5L5I - chains I and Y of the 28 polymer chains in the assembly; structure by X-ray diffraction, 2.90 A resolution.

[Chain I]
Name: Proteasome subunit beta type-3
From: Saccharomyces cerevisiae (strain ATCC 204508 / S288c)
Notes: EC 3.4.25.1
Reference sequence: P25451 (PSB3_YEAST); residues 0-204 here correspond to UniProt positions 1-205 (UniProt number = residue number + 1)
Sequence (205 residues; each row starts with the number of its first residue; numbering starts at 0):
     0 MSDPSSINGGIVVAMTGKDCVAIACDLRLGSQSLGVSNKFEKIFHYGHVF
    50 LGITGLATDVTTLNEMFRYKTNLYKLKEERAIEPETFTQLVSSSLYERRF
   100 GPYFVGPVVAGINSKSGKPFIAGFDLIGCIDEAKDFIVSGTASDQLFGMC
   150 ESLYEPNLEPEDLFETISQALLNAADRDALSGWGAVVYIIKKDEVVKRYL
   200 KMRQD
Unresolved in the structure: 0
Metal / ion sites: Mg2+ site 1: Ala174, Asp177, Ser180; Mg2+ site 2: Asp204 (shared with Ala164(Y), Asp167(Y), Ser170(Y) of chain Y)
Swiss-Prot annotation at these positions:
  - modified residue: Ser30 (Phosphoserine)
  - cross-link: Lys69 (Glycyl lysine isopeptide (Lys-Gly) (interchain with G-Cter in ubiquitin))

[Chain Y]
Name: Proteasome subunit beta type-8, Proteasome subunit beta type-5
From: Homo sapiens
Notes: EC 3.4.25.1
Reference sequence: chimeric construct of P28062, P30656: residues 1-138 from P28062 (PSB8_HUMAN) positions 73-210 (UniProt number = residue number + 72); residues 139-211 from P30656 positions 215-287 (UniProt number = residue number + 76)
Sequence (211 residues; numbered 1 to 211; the number before each row is that of its first residue):
     1 TTTLAFKFQHGVIAAVDSRASAGSYISALRVNKVIEINPYLLGTMSGCAA
    51 DCQYWERLLAKECRLYYLRNGERISVSAASKLLSNMMCQYRGMGLSMGSM
   101 ICGWDKKGPGLYYVDEHGTRLSGNMFSTGSGNTYAYGVLDSNYKWDLSVE
   151 DALYLGKRSILAAAHRDAYSGGSVNLYHVTEDGWIYHGNHDVGELFWKVK
   201 EEEGSFNNVIG
Glycans and other covalent adducts: compound 38X linked to Thr1
Metal / ion sites: Mg2+: Ala164, Asp167, Ser170 (shared with Asp204(I) of chain I)
Small-molecule neighbours: 38X (N-[(3-methyl-1H-inden-2-yl)carbonyl]-D-alanyl-N-[(2S,4R)-1-cyclohexyl-5-hydroxy-4-methyl-3-oxopentan-2-yl]-L-tryptophanamide): Arg19, Ala20, Ser21, Ser27, Val31, Asn32, Lys33, Met45, Ser46, Gly47, Cys48, Ala49, Cys52, Ser130, Tyr169
Swiss-Prot annotation at these positions:
  - active site: Thr1 (Nucleophile)
Reported in the primary citation:
  - binding site for 38X: Thr1
  - catalytic residues: Thr1 (citing earlier work)

[How chain I and chain Y interact]
Pairs across the interface (45):
  Arg27(I) with Ala168(Y)
  Ser32(I) with Arg166(Y); Asp167(Y); Ala168(Y), hydrogen bond (backbone-backbone); Tyr169(Y)
  Leu33(I) with Tyr134(Y); Arg166(Y)
  Gly34(I) with Arg166(Y), hydrogen bond (backbone-side chain)
  Val35(I) with Arg166(Y)
  Asn37(I) with Asn208(Y); Val209(Y)
  Lys38(I) with Asn208(Y), hydrogen bond (side chain-backbone); Ile210(Y)
  Gln144(I) with Tyr25(Y)
  Asp175(I) with Ile26(Y); Leu29(Y)
  Arg176(I) with Tyr25(Y); Ile26(Y), hydrogen bond (side chain-backbone); Ser27(Y), hydrogen bond (side chain-backbone); Ala28(Y); Leu29(Y)
  Asp177(I) with Ser24(Y); Ile26(Y)
  Ala178(I) with Ser24(Y), hydrogen bond (backbone-backbone); Ile26(Y); Ala168(Y); Tyr169(Y), hydrophobic
  Trp182(I) with His165(Y), hydrogen bond (side chain-backbone); Arg166(Y)
  Lys200(I) with Trp197(Y); Gly211(Y)
  Met201(I) with Trp197(Y)
  Arg202(I) with Gly172(Y), hydrogen bond (side chain-backbone); Asp191(Y), salt bridge; Gly193(Y)
  Gln203(I) with His165(Y), hydrogen bond (backbone-side chain); Phe196(Y); Trp197(Y); Val209(Y)
  Asp204(I) with Arg19(Y), salt bridge; Ala164(Y); Ser170(Y); Gly171(Y); Gly172(Y), hydrogen bond (side chain-backbone); Val192(Y)
Also at the interface, not in a pair above, chain I (20 interface residues in all): Gln31, Leu179

[Overview]
20 residues of chain I face 26 of chain Y across their interface; the contacts include 10 hydrogen bonds and 2
salt bridges. Polar contacts include Arg202(I)-Asp191(Y), Asp204(I)-Arg19(Y) and Gly34(I)-Arg166(Y).
Covalently linked compound 38X: at Thr1(Y). From the paper: the catalytic residue Thr1(Y); a binding site for
38X at Thr1(Y).
Chain I is Proteasome subunit beta type-3 (Saccharomyces cerevisiae (strain ATCC 204508 / S288c)) and chain Y
is Proteasome subunit beta type-8, Proteasome subunit beta type-5 (Homo sapiens); the structure, Yeast 20S
proteasome with human beta5i (1-138) and human beta6 (97-111; 118-133) in complex with epoxyketone ..., was
determined by X-ray diffraction (same publication as 5L52, 5L54, 5L55, 5L5A, 5L5B, 5L5D and 30 further
entries).
